Entry 7TDZ (electron microscopy, 6.90 A resolution (low resolution: residue-level contacts below are approximate; hydrogen-bond / salt-bridge calls are withheld)); this record covers chains O and f of the 32 polymer chains in the assembly.

# Chain O
Name: Nup358
Source organism: Xenopus laevis
Reference sequence: A0A1L8HGL2 (A0A1L8HGL2_XENLA); residue numbers follow UniProt; this construct covers 1-2905
Chain sequence (2905 residues; each row starts with the number of its first residue):
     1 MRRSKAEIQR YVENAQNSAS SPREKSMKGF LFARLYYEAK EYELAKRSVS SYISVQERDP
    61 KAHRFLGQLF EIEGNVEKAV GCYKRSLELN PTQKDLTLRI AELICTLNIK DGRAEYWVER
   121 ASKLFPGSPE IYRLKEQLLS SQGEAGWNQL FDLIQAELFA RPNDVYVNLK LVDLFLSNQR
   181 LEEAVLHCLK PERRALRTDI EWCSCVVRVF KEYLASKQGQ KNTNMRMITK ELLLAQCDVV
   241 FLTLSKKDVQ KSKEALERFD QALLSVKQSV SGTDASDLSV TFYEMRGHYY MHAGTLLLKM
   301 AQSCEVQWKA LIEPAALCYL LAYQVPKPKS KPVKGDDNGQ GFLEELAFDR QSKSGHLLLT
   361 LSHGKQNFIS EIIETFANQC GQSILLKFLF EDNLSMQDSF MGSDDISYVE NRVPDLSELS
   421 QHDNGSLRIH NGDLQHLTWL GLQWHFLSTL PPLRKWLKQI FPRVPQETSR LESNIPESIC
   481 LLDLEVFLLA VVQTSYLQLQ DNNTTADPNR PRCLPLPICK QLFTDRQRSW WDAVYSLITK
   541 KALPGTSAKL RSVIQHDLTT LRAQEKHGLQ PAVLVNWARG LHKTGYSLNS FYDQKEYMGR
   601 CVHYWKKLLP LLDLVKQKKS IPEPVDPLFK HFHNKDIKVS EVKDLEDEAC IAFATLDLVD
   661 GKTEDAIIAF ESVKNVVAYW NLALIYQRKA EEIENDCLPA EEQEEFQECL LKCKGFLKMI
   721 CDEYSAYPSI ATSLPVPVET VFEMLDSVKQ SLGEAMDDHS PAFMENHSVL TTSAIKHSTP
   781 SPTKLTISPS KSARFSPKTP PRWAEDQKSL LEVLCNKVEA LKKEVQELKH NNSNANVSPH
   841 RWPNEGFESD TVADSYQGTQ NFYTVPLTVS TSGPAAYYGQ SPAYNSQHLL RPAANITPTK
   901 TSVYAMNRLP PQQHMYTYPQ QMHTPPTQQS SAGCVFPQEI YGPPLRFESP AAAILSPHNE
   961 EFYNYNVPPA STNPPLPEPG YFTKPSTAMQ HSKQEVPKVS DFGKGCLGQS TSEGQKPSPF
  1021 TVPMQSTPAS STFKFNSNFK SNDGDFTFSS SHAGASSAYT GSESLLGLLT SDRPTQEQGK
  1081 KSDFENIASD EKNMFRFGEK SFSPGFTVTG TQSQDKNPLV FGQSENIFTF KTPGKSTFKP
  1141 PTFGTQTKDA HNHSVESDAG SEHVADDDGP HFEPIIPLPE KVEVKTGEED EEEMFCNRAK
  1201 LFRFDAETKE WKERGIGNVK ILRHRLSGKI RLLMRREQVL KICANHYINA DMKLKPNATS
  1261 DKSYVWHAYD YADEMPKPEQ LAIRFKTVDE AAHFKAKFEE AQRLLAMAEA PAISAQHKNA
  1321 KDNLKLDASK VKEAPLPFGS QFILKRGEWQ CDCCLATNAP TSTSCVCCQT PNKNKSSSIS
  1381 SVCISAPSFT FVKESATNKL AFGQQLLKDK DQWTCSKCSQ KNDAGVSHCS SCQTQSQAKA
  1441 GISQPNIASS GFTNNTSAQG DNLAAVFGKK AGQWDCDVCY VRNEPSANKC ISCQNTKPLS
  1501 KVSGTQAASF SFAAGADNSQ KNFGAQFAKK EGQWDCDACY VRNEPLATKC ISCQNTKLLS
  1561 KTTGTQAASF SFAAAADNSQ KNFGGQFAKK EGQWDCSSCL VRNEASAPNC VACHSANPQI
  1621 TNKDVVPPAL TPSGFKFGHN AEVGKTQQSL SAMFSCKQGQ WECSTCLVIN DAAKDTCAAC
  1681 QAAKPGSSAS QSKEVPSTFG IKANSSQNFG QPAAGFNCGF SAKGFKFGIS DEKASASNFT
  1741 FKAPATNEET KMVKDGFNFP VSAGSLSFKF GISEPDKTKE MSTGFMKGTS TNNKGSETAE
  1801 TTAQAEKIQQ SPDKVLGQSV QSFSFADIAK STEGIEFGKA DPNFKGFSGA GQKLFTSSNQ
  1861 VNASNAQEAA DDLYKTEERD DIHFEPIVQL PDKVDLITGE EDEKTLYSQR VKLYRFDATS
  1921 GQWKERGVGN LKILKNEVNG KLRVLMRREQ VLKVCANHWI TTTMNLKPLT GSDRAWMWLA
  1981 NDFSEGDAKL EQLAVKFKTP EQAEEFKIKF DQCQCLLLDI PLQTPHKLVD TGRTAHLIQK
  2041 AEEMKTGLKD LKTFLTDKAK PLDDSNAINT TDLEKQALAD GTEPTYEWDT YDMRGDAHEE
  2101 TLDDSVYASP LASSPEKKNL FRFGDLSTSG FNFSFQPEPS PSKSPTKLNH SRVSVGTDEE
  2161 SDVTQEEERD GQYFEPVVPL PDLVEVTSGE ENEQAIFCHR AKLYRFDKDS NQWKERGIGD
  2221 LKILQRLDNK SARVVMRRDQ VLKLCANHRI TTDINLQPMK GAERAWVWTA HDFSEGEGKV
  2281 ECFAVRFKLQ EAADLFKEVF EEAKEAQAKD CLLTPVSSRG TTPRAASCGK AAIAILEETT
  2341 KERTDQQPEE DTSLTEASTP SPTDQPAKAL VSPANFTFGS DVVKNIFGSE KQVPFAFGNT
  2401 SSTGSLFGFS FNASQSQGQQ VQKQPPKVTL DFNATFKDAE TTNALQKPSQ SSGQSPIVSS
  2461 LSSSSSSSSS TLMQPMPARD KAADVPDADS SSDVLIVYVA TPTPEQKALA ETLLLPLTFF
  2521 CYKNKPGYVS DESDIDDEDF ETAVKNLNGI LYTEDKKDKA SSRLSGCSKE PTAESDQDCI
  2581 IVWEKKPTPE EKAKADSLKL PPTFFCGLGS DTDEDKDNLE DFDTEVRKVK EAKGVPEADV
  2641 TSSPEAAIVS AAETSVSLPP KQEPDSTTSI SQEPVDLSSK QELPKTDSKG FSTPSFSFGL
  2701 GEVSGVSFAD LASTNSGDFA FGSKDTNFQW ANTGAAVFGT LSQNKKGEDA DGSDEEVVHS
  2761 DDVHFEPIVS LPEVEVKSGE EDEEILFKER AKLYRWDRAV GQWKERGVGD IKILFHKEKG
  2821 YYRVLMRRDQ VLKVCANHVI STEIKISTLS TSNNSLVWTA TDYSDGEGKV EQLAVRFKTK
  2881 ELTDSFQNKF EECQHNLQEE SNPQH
Not modelled in the structure: 799-2905

# Chain f
Name: Nuclear pore complex protein Nup96
Source organism: Xenopus laevis
Reference sequence: A0A1L8HBE3 (A0A1L8HBE3_XENLA); residues 251-923 here correspond to UniProt positions 1070-1742 (UniProt number = residue number + 819)
Chain sequence (673 residues; each row starts with the number of its first residue):
   251 FRVGWGPNWT LVHNGDKLTE RLNAEEDQNM DTIDYGFLPK PTSAKSLTES PFKVHMEKLS
   311 LEQKSRELQS YLMPLEIELK NSSVDRSAQC PHFKPNAGVA AIHDYAGWVR NLSNEAGELE
   371 AVVKQWGLTW TLCESLWGQL KELEASLDEP NEYVRNLERR KAFSHWLAHT AEERIEEEVS
   431 LYGPERHVEA VFSFLTGGRI SDACRLAQKS GDHRLSLLLS QMVGSQEMRE LISLQLVDWN
   491 KLQVDHYIQE ERLRVFCLLS GTPVWRSSDN RSINVCSQLD WKRTLAVHLW YMLPPTATIA
   551 QALRLYERAF QEHEEGEPYA CYPLPPYLED CSISLGDEPS AKFSSLQRDV CVHLLKLYSE
   611 RQYDLCQLLD PSSVTPDPLD YRLSWHLWMV LQALNYTHLS EHRQGTLHAS YAAQLENVGL
   671 WEWAIFVLLH IPHPHIREAG VRELLNRQCV VRESPESLAK ENFLIHRLCV PAQWVHEAKA
   731 IRSRRDGDRH KEALYLLKGH QWNPCHKLVT RHLAADAVIN ENYRYLQSFL GELSNPEHCK
   791 HIQDWETAGK VYLDYIRVID MLNLIQQDES SGCELEKLHT KVMSLCKWVE LIHCYTAKDR
   851 LAQSEMAKRV ANILRVVLSL QQPPESMSDS SEPRVPLRLL APHIGRLPMP EDYALEELRG
   911 LTQSYLRELI CDS
Not modelled in the structure: 269-302

# Interface between chain O and chain f
Contacting residue pairs (66; chain O residue first):
  Met1(O) with His563(f); Glu564(f); Glu565(f); Gly566(f); Glu567(f)
  Arg2(O) with Glu567(f)
  Arg3(O) with Glu562(f); Glu567(f); Pro568(f); Pro589(f)
  Ser4(O) with Glu567(f)
  Glu7(O) with Glu567(f)
  Ile8(O) with Leu585(f); Gly586(f); Asp587(f)
  Gln9(O) with Asp587(f)
  Arg10(O) with Ser584(f)
  Tyr11(O) with Ile583(f); Ser584(f); Leu585(f); Gly586(f); Lys592(f)
  Val12(O) with Ser584(f); Leu585(f); Gly586(f); Asp587(f)
  Glu13(O) with Ser584(f)
  Asn14(O) with Ser582(f); Ile583(f); Ser584(f), covalent bond
  Ala15(O) with Ser582(f); Ile583(f); Ser584(f); Leu585(f)
  Gln16(O) with Ser584(f)
  Asn17(O) with Ser582(f); Ser584(f)
  Ser18(O) with Cys581(f); Ser582(f); Ile583(f); Ser584(f)
  Lys28(O) with Ile583(f); Lys592(f)
  Phe30(O) with Glu588(f)
  Leu31(O) with Asp587(f); Glu588(f); Pro589(f); Ser590(f); Ala591(f); Lys592(f)
  Phe32(O) with Ser584(f); Gly586(f); Asp587(f); Glu588(f); Lys592(f)
  Ala33(O) with Glu588(f)
  Arg34(O) with Asp587(f); Glu588(f); Ser590(f)
  Leu35(O) with Glu562(f); Gly586(f); Asp587(f); Glu588(f); Pro589(f)
  Tyr36(O) with Asp587(f)
  Glu38(O) with Glu562(f)
Also at the interface, not in a pair above, chain O (28 interface residues in all): Lys5, Tyr37, Phe65
Also at the interface, not in a pair above, chain f (21 interface residues in all): Arg516, Phe593

# In short
The interface between chain O and chain f involves 28 residues on one side and 21 on the other, with 1
covalent bond.
Chain O is Nup358 and chain f is Nuclear pore complex protein Nup96, both from Xenopus laevis; the structure,
Cryo-EM model of protomer of the cytoplasmic ring of the nuclear pore complex from Xenopus laevis, was
determined by electron microscopy.
